PDB entry 2OST | X-ray diffraction, 3.10 A resolution | chains Y and A of the 6 polymer chains in the assembly

Chain Y:
Molecule: Synthetic DNA 29 MER
Sequence (29 nucleotides; each row starts with the number of its first residue):
     1 GAGGCCTTCGGGCTCATAACCCGAAGGGA
Metal / ion sites: Ca2+: DA18 (shared with Asp36(A), Gln49(A), Val50(A) of chain A)

Chain A:
Name: Putative endonuclease
Source organism: Synechocystis sp
UniProtKB: Q57253 (Q57253_SYNY3); numbering as in UniProt (aligned over 2-150)
Sequence (151 residues; each row starts with the number of its first residue; numbering starts at 0):
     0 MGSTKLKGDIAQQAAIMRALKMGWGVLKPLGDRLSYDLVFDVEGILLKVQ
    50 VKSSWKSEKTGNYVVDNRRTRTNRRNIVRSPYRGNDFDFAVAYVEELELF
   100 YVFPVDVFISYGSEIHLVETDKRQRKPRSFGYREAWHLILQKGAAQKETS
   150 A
Disordered / not traced: 148-150
Differences from the reference sequence: initiating methionine (0); cloning artifact (1); engineered mutation Gln11 (Glu in Q57253), Met16 (Leu in Q57253), Met21 (Leu in Q57253), Lys55 (Phe in Q57253)
Metal / ion sites: Ca2+: Asp36, Gln49, Val50 (shared with DA18(Y) of chain Y)

Chain Y / chain A interface:
Pairs across the interface (38; chain Y residue first):
  DG12(Y) - Arg74(A)  phosphate contact
  DC13(Y) - Arg74(A)  salt bridge to the phosphate
  DT14(Y) - Asn72(A)  base contact
  DT14(Y) - Arg73(A)  phosphate contact
  DC15(Y) - Asn72(A)  hydrogen bond to the base
  DC15(Y) - Arg73(A)  salt bridge to the phosphate
  DA16(Y) - Asp31(A)  sugar contact
  DA16(Y) - Arg70(A)  salt bridge to the phosphate
  DA16(Y) - Thr71(A)  hydrogen bond to the base
  DA16(Y) - Asn72(A)  base contact
  DA16(Y) - Arg73(A)  salt bridge to the phosphate
  DT17(Y) - Lys4(A)  base contact
  DT17(Y) - Asp31(A)  sugar contact
  DT17(Y) - Arg68(A)  salt bridge to the phosphate
  DT17(Y) - Arg70(A)  salt bridge to the phosphate
  DT17(Y) - Thr71(A)  base contact
  DA18(Y) - Thr3(A)  hydrogen bond to the base
  DA18(Y) - Gly7(A)  phosphate contact
  DA18(Y) - Asp36(A)  phosphate contact
  DA18(Y) - Gln49(A)  phosphate contact
  DA18(Y) - Thr69(A)  hydrogen bond to the base
  DA19(Y) - Thr3(A)  hydrogen bond to the sugar
  DA19(Y) - Lys6(A)  hydrogen bond to the phosphate
  DA19(Y) - Gly7(A)  phosphate contact
  DA19(Y) - Lys51(A)  phosphate contact
  DA19(Y) - Ser52(A)  hydrogen bond to the phosphate
  DA19(Y) - Trp54(A)  sugar contact
  DA19(Y) - Thr69(A)  base contact
  DC20(Y) - Lys6(A)  salt bridge to the phosphate
  DC20(Y) - Trp54(A)  base contact
  DC20(Y) - Asp65(A)  hydrogen bond to the base
  DC20(Y) - Thr69(A)  base contact
  DC21(Y) - Trp54(A)  phosphate contact
  DC22(Y) - Glu113(A)  hydrogen bond to the base
  DG27(Y) - Arg124(A)  base contact
  DG28(Y) - Gln123(A)  base contact
  DA29(Y) - Gln123(A)  sugar contact
  DA29(Y) - Arg124(A)  phosphate contact
Also at the interface, not in a pair above, chain A (26 interface residues in all): Leu33, Ser34, Val50, Arg67, Tyr81

Overview:
The interface between chain Y and chain A involves 14 residues on one side and 26 on the other; the contacts
include 9 hydrogen bonds and 7 salt bridges. Polar pairs include DC15(Y)-Asn72(A), DA16(Y)-Thr71(A) and
DA18(Y)-Thr3(A). Asp36(A), Gln49(A), Val50(A) and DA18(Y) coordinate Ca2+.
Here chain Y is Synthetic DNA 29 MER and chain A is Putative endonuclease (Synechocystis sp). Entry 2OST (The
structure of a bacterial homing endonuclease : I-Ssp6803I) was determined by X-ray diffraction.
